PDB entry 2EQ7 | X-ray diffraction, 1.80 A resolution | chains B and C of the 3 polymer chains in the assembly

# Chain B
Protein: 2-oxoglutarate dehydrogenase E3 component
From: Thermus thermophilus
Notes: EC 1.8.1.4
UniProtKB: Q5SLK6 (Q5SLK6_THET8); residues 1-455 here = UniProt positions 1-455
Chain sequence (455 residues; each row starts with the number of its first residue):
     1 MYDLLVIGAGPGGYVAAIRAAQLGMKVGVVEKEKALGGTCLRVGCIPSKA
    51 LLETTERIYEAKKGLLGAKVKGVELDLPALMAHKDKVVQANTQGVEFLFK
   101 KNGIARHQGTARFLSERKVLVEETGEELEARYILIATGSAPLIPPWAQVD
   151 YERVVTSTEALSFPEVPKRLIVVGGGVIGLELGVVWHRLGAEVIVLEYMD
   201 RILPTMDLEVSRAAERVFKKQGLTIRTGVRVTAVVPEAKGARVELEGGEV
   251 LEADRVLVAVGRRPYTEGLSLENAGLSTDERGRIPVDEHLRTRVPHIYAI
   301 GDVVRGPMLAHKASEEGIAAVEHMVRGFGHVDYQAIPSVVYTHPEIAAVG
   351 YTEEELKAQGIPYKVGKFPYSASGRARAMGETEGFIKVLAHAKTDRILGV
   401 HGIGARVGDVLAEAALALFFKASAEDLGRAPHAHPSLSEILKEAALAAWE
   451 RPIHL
Disordered / not traced: 453-455
Cystine bridges: Cys40-Cys45
Residues lining bound ligands:
  - FAD (flavin-adenine dinucleotide): Ile7, Gly8, Ala9, Gly10, Pro11, Gly12, Gly13, Val30, Glu31, Lys32, Glu33, Gly37, Gly38, Thr39, Cys40, Arg42, Val43, Gly44, Cys45, Ser48, Lys49, Gly109, Thr110, Ala111, Ala136, Thr137, Gly138, Ser139, Ser157, Ile178, Arg262, Tyr265, Glu267, Leu269, Ile300, Gly301, Asp302, Met308, Leu309, Ala310, His311, Ala313, Tyr341
  - NAD (nicotinamide-adenine-dinucleotide): Lys49, Trp146, Val173, Gly174, Gly175, Gly176, Val177, Ile178, Gly179, Glu181, Leu196, Glu197, Tyr198, Met199, Pro204, Thr205, Val229, Arg230, Val231, Ala259, Val260, Gly261, Arg262, Met308, Leu309, Val339, Val340, Tyr341

# Chain C
Protein: 2-oxoglutarate dehydrogenase E2 component
Notes: EC 2.3.1.61; fragment: peripheral subunit binding domain
UniProtKB: Q5SLK5 (Q5SLK5_THET8); residues 130-169 here correspond to UniProt positions 101-140 (UniProt number = residue number - 29)
Chain sequence (40 residues; numbered 130 to 169; the number before each row is that of its first residue):
   130 LAMPAAERLMQEKGVSPAEVQGTGLGGRILKEDVMRHLEE
Disordered / not traced: 167-169

# Chain B / chain C interface
Pairs across the interface - 20 pairs, chain B then chain C:
  Lys393(B) with Met164(C)
  Thr394(B) with Lys160(C); Glu161(C), hydrogen bond
  Asp395(B) with Lys160(C), salt bridge
  Arg396(B) with Leu159(C); Glu161(C), salt bridge
  Phe419(B) with Leu154(C)
  Phe420(B) with Met132(C); Leu154(C), hydrophobic; Arg157(C)
  Lys421(B) with Leu159(C)
  Ser423(B) with Ala134(C); Lys160(C)
  Glu425(B) with Ala134(C); Arg137(C), salt bridge; Lys160(C), salt bridge
  Asp426(B) with Met132(C); Pro133(C); Ala134(C), hydrogen bond (side chain-backbone)
  Trp449(B) with Lys160(C)
Other interface residues (no listed pair), chain B (13 interface residues in all): Ala422, Arg429
Other interface residues (no listed pair), chain C (13 interface residues in all): Ala135, Thr152, Gly153

# Overview
The chain B/chain C interface involves 13 residues from each chain, with 2 hydrogen bonds and 4 salt bridges.
Polar contacts include Asp395(B)-Lys160(C), Arg396(B)-Glu161(C) and Glu425(B)-Arg137(C). Chain B binds
flavin-adenine dinucleotide and NAD.
Here chain B is 2-oxoglutarate dehydrogenase E3 component (Thermus thermophilus) and chain C is 2-oxoglutarate
dehydrogenase E2 component. Entry 2EQ7 (Crystal structure of lipoamide dehydrogenase from thermus thermophilus
HB8 with psbdo) was determined by X-ray diffraction.
